3BLR - chains A and B; structure by X-ray diffraction, 2.80 A resolution.

[Chain A]
Molecule: Cell division protein kinase 9
Organism: Homo sapiens
Notes: EC 2.7.11.22, 2.7.11.23
UniProtKB: P50750 (CDK9_HUMAN); residues 2-330 here = UniProt positions 2-330
Chain sequence (331 residues; each row starts with the number of its first residue; numbering starts at 0):
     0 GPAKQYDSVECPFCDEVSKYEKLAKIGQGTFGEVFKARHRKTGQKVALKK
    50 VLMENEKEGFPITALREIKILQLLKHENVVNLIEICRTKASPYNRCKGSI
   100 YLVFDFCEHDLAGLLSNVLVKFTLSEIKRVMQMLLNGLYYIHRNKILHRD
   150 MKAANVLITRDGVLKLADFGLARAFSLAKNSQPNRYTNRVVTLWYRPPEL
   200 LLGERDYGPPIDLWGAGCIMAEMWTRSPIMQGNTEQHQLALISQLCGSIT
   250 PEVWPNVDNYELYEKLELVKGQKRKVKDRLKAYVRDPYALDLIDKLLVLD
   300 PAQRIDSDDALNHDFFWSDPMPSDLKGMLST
Disordered / not traced: 0-6, 88-97, 178-181, 269-273, 327-330
Differences from the reference sequence: expression tag (0-1)
Modified residues: T186 (phosphothreonine; TPO)
Swiss-Prot annotation at these positions:
  - region: A166 to T191 (T-loop)
  - active site: D149 (Proton acceptor)
  - binding site (ATP): I25 to V33, K48, D104 to C106, D167
  - modified residue: K44 (N6-acetyllysine), K48 (N6-acetyllysine), S175 (Phosphoserine), T186 (Phosphothreonine)
  - natural variant: R225 (R225C: Found in patients with global developmental delay and epilepsy with history of choanal atresia; uncertain significance)
  - mutagenesis: K44 (K44R: Impaired kinase and transcriptional elongation activities, but normal cyclin T1 and HEXIM1 binding), K48 (K48Q: Mimics acetylation; leading to impaired protein kinase activity; K48R: Decreased acetylation; leading to enhanced protein kinase activity), D167 (D167N: Abrogates kinase activity), S175 (S175A: Constitutive kinase activity; S175D: Mimics phosphorylation, constitutive loss of kinase activity), T186 (T186A: Abrogates autophosphorylation; no effect on kinase activity, but impaired CTD phosphorylation; T186D: Mimics autophosphorylation ...)
Ligand contacts: flavopiridol (CPB; 2-(2-chloro-phenyl)-5,7-dihydroxy-8-(3-hydroxy-1-methyl-piperidin-4-yl)-4H-benzopyran-4-one): I25, G26, F30, V33, A46, K48, V79, F103, D104, F105, C106, E107, H108, D109, A153, N154, L156, A166, D167

[Chain B]
Molecule: Cyclin-T1
Organism: Homo sapiens
UniProtKB: O60563 (CCNT1_HUMAN); residues 2-259 here = UniProt positions 2-259
Chain sequence (260 residues; each row starts with the number of its first residue; numbering starts at 0):
     0 GPEGERKNNNKRWYFTREQLENSPSRRFGVDPDKELSYRQQAANLLQDMG
    50 QRLNVSQLTINTAIVYMHRFYMIQSFTRFPGNSVAPAALFLAAKVEGQPK
   100 KLEHVIKVAHTCLHPQESLPDTRSEAYLQQVQDLVILESIILQTLGFELT
   150 IDHPHTHVVKCTQLVRASKDLAQTSYFMATNSLHLTTFSLQYTPPVVACV
   200 CIHLACKWSNWEIPVSTDGKHWWEYVDATVTLELLDELTHELLQILEKTP
   250 NRLKRIWNWR
Disordered / not traced: 0-8
Differences from the reference sequence: expression tag (0-1); engineered mutation R77 (Gln in O60563), G96 (Glu in O60563), L241 (Phe in O60563)
Swiss-Prot annotation at these positions:
  - motif: K253 to R259 (Nuclear localization signal, and interaction with Tat-TAR RNA)
  - modified residue: S117 (Phosphoserine)

[Chain A / chain B interface]
Contacting residue pairs (37):
  S7(A) - R77(B)  hydrogen bond
  V8(A) - Q73(B)
  V8(A) - R77(B)
  V8(A) - F78(B)  hydrophobic
  E9(A) - I72(B)
  E9(A) - Q73(B)  hydrogen bond (backbone-side chain)
  C10(A) - Q142(B)
  P11(A) - I72(B)
  F12(A) - R11(B)
  F12(A) - W12(B)  hydrophobic
  F12(A) - I72(B)  hydrophobic
  F12(A) - T143(B)
  F12(A) - G145(B)
  C13(A) - Q142(B)
  K56(A) - L101(B)
  E57(A) - F89(B)
  E57(A) - K93(B)  hydrogen bond (backbone-side chain)
  E57(A) - K99(B)
  E57(A) - K100(B)
  E57(A) - L101(B)  hydrogen bond (side chain-backbone)
  G58(A) - K93(B)
  G58(A) - V134(B)
  G58(A) - E137(B)
  F59(A) - K93(B)  hydrogen bond (backbone-side chain)
  F59(A) - E137(B)  hydrogen bond (backbone-side chain)
  F59(A) - L141(B)  hydrophobic
  F59(A) - F146(B)  hydrophobic
  I61(A) - K93(B)
  I61(A) - P98(B)  hydrophobic
  L64(A) - L90(B)  hydrophobic
  L64(A) - V94(B)  hydrophobic
  L64(A) - L148(B)  hydrophobic
  I67(A) - F146(B)  hydrophobic
  Q71(A) - F146(B)  hydrogen bond (side chain-backbone)
  I84(A) - F146(B)  hydrophobic
  R86(A) - Q142(B)
  I99(A) - Q142(B)
Also at the interface, not in a pair above, chain A (19 interface residues in all): K68
Also at the interface, not in a pair above, chain B (24 interface residues in all): E147, T149

[In short]
19 residues of chain A and 24 residues of chain B are in contact; the contacts include 7 hydrogen bonds. Polar
pairs include S7(A)-R77(B), E9(A)-Q73(B) and E57(A)-K93(B). Ligands of chain A: flavopiridol.
Here chain A is Cell division protein kinase 9 and chain B is Cyclin-T1, both from Homo sapiens. Entry 3BLR
(Crystal Structure of Human CDK9/cyclinT1 in complex with Flavopiridol) was determined by X-ray diffraction
together with 3BLH, 3BLQ and 2IVX from the same study.
